3GHE - chains L and H of the 3 polymer chains in the assembly; structure by X-ray diffraction, 2.40 A resolution.

== Chain L ==
Protein: Fab 537-10D, light chain
From: Homo sapiens
Notes: antibody fragment or engineered binder
Chain sequence (217 residues; each row starts with the number of its first residue; note: 1 number in that range is skipped by the numbering (no residue carries it; nothing is unmodelled there); a row labelled like 27A-27C holds insertion residues (27A, then the next letters in order)):
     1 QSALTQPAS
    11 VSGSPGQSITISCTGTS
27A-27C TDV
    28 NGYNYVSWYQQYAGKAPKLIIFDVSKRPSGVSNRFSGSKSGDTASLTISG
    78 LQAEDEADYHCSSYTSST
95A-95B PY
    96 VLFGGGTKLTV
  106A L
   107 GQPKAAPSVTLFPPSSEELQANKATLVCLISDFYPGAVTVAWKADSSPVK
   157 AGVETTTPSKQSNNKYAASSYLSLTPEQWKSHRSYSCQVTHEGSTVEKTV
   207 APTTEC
Not modelled in the structure: 210-212
Disulfides: Cys-23/Cys-88, Cys-134/Cys-193

== Chain H ==
Protein: Fab 537-10D, heavy chain
From: Homo sapiens
Notes: antibody fragment or engineered binder
Chain sequence (233 residues; numbered 1 to 217 plus 16 insertion-coded residues; the number before each row is that of its first residue; a row labelled like 82A-82C holds insertion residues (82A, then the next letters in order)):
     1 QVQLVQSGGGLVQPGGSLRLSCVASGFTFNNYWMSWVRQAPGKGLEWVAN
    51 IK
   52A Q
    53 DGNDKYYVDSVKGRFTISRDNAKNSLFLQM
82A-82C NSL
    83 RAEDTAVYFCAREFSSYT
100A-100L DHLEYYYDYYYM
   101 DVWGKGTTVTVSSASTKGPSVFPLAPCSRSTSGGTAALGCLVKDYFPEPV
   151 TVSWNSGALTSGVHTFPAVLQSSGLYSLSSVVTVPSSSLGTQTYTCNVNH
   201 KPSNTKVDKRVELKTPT
Not modelled in the structure: 127-133, 214-217
Disulfides: Cys-22/Cys-92, Cys-140/Cys-196

== Interface between chain L and chain H ==
Contacting residue pairs (65):
  Val-27C(L) / Tyr-100G(H)
  Asn-28(L) / Tyr-100G(H)
  Asn-28(L) / Tyr-100I(H)  hydrogen bond (backbone-side chain)
  Gly-29(L) / Tyr-100I(H)
  Asn-31(L) / Tyr-100G(H)
  Asn-31(L) / Tyr-100I(H)
  Asn-31(L) / Tyr-100K(H)
  Tyr-32(L) / Tyr-100I(H)
  Tyr-32(L) / Tyr-100J(H)  hydrogen bond (side chain-backbone)
  Tyr-32(L) / Tyr-100K(H)
  Val-33(L) / Tyr-100K(H)
  Ser-34(L) / Tyr-100K(H)
  Tyr-36(L) / Tyr-100K(H)
  Tyr-36(L) / Met-100L(H)  hydrogen bond (side chain-backbone)
  Tyr-36(L) / Trp-103(H)  hydrophobic
  Gln-38(L) / Gln-39(H)  hydrogen bond
  Ala-43(L) / Phe-91(H)  hydrophobic
  Ala-43(L) / Trp-103(H)  hydrophobic
  Ala-43(L) / Gly-104(H)
  Pro-44(L) / Leu-45(H)  hydrophobic
  Pro-44(L) / Phe-91(H)
  Pro-44(L) / Trp-103(H)
  Leu-46(L) / Phe-96(H)  hydrophobic
  Leu-46(L) / Met-100L(H)
  Phe-49(L) / Ser-98(H)
  Phe-49(L) / Tyr-100K(H)  hydrophobic
  Asp-50(L) / Ser-98(H)  hydrogen bond
  Asp-50(L) / Tyr-100I(H)
  Asp-50(L) / Tyr-100K(H)  hydrogen bond
  His-87(L) / Gln-39(H)
  Thr-95(L) / Asp-61(H)
  Pro-95A(L) / Trp-47(H)  hydrophobic
  Phe-98(L) / Leu-45(H)
  Phe-98(L) / Trp-47(H)
  Gly-100(L) / Gly-44(H)
  Phe-118(L) / Leu-124(H)  hydrophobic
  Phe-118(L) / Ala-137(H)
  Phe-118(L) / Val-181(H)  hydrophobic
  Ser-121(L) / Phe-122(H)
  Ser-121(L) / Pro-123(H)
  Glu-123(L) / Pro-123(H)
  Glu-123(L) / Lys-209(H)  salt bridge
  Glu-124(L) / Phe-122(H)
  Glu-124(L) / Lys-143(H)  salt bridge
  Lys-129(L) / Lys-143(H)
  Thr-131(L) / Lys-143(H)
  Val-133(L) / Ser-179(H)
  Leu-135(L) / Phe-166(H)  hydrophobic
  Leu-135(L) / Ser-179(H)
  Leu-135(L) / Val-181(H)  hydrophobic
  Ile-136(L) / Phe-166(H)
  Ser-137(L) / His-164(H)
  Glu-160(L) / Val-169(H)
  Glu-160(L) / Gln-171(H)
  Glu-160(L) / Ser-172(H)  hydrogen bond (side chain-backbone)
  Thr-162(L) / Ala-168(H)
  Thr-162(L) / Val-169(H)
  Ser-165(L) / Pro-167(H)
  Gln-167(L) / His-164(H)
  Ala-173(L) / His-164(H)
  Ala-174(L) / Phe-166(H)
  Tyr-177(L) / Leu-141(H)  hydrophobic
  Tyr-177(L) / Val-169(H)  hydrophobic
  Tyr-177(L) / Leu-178(H)
  Tyr-177(L) / Ser-179(H)  hydrogen bond
Interface residues without a listed pair, chain L (40 interface residues in all): Lys-53, Gly-99, Thr-161, Ser-175
Interface residues without a listed pair, chain H (41 interface residues in all): Lys-43, Glu-46, Thr-100, Asp-101, Lys-105, Ala-125, Leu-138, Leu-170, Ser-177

== Overview ==
40 residues of chain L and 41 residues of chain H are in contact, with 8 hydrogen bonds and 2 salt bridges.
Polar contacts include Glu-123(L)/Lys-209(H), Glu-124(L)/Lys-143(H) and Asn-28(L)/Tyr-100I(H).
Chain L is Fab 537-10D, light chain and chain H is Fab 537-10D, heavy chain, both from Homo sapiens; the
structure, Crystal structure of anti-HIV-1 Fab 537-10D in complex with V3 peptide MN, was determined by X-ray
diffraction (same publication as 3GHB).
